9H8G - chains A and Q of the 13 polymer chains in the assembly; structure by electron microscopy, 2.09 A resolution.

# Chain A
Molecule: 16S rRNA fragment
From: Escherichia coli
Sequence (1541 nucleotides; numbered 1 to 1542; 1 number in that range is skipped by the numbering (no residue carries it; nothing is unmodelled there); the number before each row is that of its first residue):
     1 AAAUUGAAGAGUUUGAUCAUGGCUCAGAUUGAACGCUGGCGGCAGGCCUA
    51 ACACAUGCAAGUCGAACGGUAACAGGAAGAAGCUUGCUUCUUUGCUGACG
   101 AGUGGCGGACGGGUGAGUAAUGUCUGGGAAACUGCCUGAUGGAGGGGGAU
   151 AACUACUGGAAACGGUAGCUAAUACCGCAUAACGUCGCAAGACCAAAGAG
   201 GGGGACCUUCGGGCCUCUUGCCAUCGGAUGUGCCCAGAUGGGAUUAGCUA
   251 GUAGGUGGGGUAACGGCUCACCUAGGCGACGAUCCCUAGCUGGUCUGAGA
   301 GGAUGACCAGCCACACUGGAACUGAGACACGGUCCAGACUCCUACGGGAG
   351 GCAGCAGUGGGGAAUAUUGCACAAUGGGCGCAAGCCUGAUGCAGCCAUGC
   401 CGCGUGUAUGAAGAAGGCCUUCGGGUUGUAAAGUACUUUCAGCGGGGAGG
   451 AAGGGAGUAAAGUUAAUACCUUUGCUCAUUGACGUUACCCGCAGAAGAAG
   501 CACCGGCUAACUCCGUGCCAGCAGCCXCGGUAAUACGGAGGGUGCAAGCG
   551 UUAAUCGGAAUUACUGGGCGUAAAGCGCACGCAGGCGGUUUGUUAAGUCA
   601 GAUGUGAAAUCCCCGGGCUCAACCUGGGAACUGCAUCUGAUACUGGCAAG
   651 CUUGAGUCUCGUAGAGGGGGGUAGAAUUCCAGGUGUAGCGGUGAAAUGCG
   701 UAGAGAUCUGGAGGAAUACCGGUGGCGAAGGCGGCCCCCUGGACGAAGAC
   751 UGACGCUCAGGUGCGAAAGCGUGGGGAGCAAACAGGAUUAGAUACCCUGG
   801 UAGUCCACGCCGUAAACGAUGUCGACUUGGAGGUUGUGCCCUUGAGGCGU
   851 GGCUUCCGGAGCUAACGCGUUAAGUCGACCGCCUGGGGAGUACGGCCGCA
   901 AGGUUAAAACUCAAAUGAAUUGACGGGGGC
   932 CCGCACAAGCGGUGGAGCAUGUGGUUUAAUUCGAUGXAACGCGAAGAACC
   982 UUACCUGGUCUUGACAUCCACGGAAGUUUUCAGAGAUGAGAAUGUGCCUU
  1032 CGGGAACCGUGAGACAGGUGCUGCAUGGCUGUCGUCAGCUCGUGUUGUGA
  1082 AAUGUUGGGUUAAGUCCCGCAACGAGCGCAACCCUUAUCCUUUGUUGCCA
  1132 GCGGUCCGGCCGGGAACUCAAAGGAGACUGCCAGUGAUAAACUGGAGGAA
  1182 GGUGGGGAUGACGUCAAGUCAUCAUGGCCCUUACGACCAGGGCUACACAC
  1232 GUGCUACAAUGGCGCAUACAAAGAGAAGCGACCUCGCGAGAGCAAGCGGA
  1282 CCUCAUAAAGUGCGUCGUAGUCCGGAUUGGAGUCUGCAACUCGACUCCAU
  1332 GAAGUCGGAAUCGCUAGUAAUCGUGGAUCAGAAUGCCACGGUGAAUACGU
  1382 UCCCGGCCUUGUACACACCGCCCGUXACACCAUGGGAGUGGGUUGCAAAA
  1432 GAAGUAGGUAGCUUAACCUUCGGGAGGGCGCUUACCACUUUGUGAUUCAU
  1482 GACUGGGGUGAAGUCGUAACAAGGUAACCGUAGGGGAACCUGCGGUUGGA
  1532 UCACCUCCUUA
Not modelled in the structure: 932-1386, 1535-1542
Modified / non-standard residues: PSU (pseudouridine-5'-monophosphate) at position 516, G7M (N7-methyl-guanosine-5'-monophosphate) at position 527, 2MG (2N-methylguanosine-5'-monophosphate) at position 967, 5MC (5-methylcytidine-5'-monophosphate) at position 968, 2MG (2N-methylguanosine-5'-monophosphate) at position 1208, 4OC (4n,o2'-methylcytidine-5'-monophosphate) at position 1402, 5MC (5-methylcytidine-5'-monophosphate) at position 1407, UR3 (3-methyluridine-5'-monophoshate) at position 1498, 2MG (2N-methylguanosine-5'-monophosphate) at position 1516, MA6 (6N-dimethyladenosine-5'-monophoshate) at position 1518, MA6 (6N-dimethyladenosine-5'-monophoshate) at position 1519
Metal / ion sites: Mg2+ site 1: A8, A298; K+ site 1: G11, U12, G21, G22; K+ site 2: U12, C526, G7M_527, A914; Mg2+ site 2: U13, U14; Mg2+ site 3 near G21 (its only coordinating residue here); Mg2+ site 4: C48, G115; Mg2+ site 5 near A53 (its only coordinating residue here); Mg2+ site 6 near U56 (its only coordinating residue here); Mg2+ site 7: A59, U387; K+ site 3: G61, U62, G104, G105; Mg2+ site 8 near G100 (its only coordinating residue here); K+ site 4: G107, G108, G326; 43 more Mg2+ sites not listed; 27 more K+ sites not listed
Small-molecule neighbours: A1IC4 ((2S,3S)-2-[[(2S)-2-[[(2S,4S)-5-aminocarbonyloxy-4-oxidanyl-2-[[(2S,3R)-3-oxidanylpiperidin-2-yl]carbonylamino]pentanoyl]amino]-3-(1H-imidazol-4-yl)propanoyl]amino]-3-(2-chloranyl-1H-imidazol-4-yl)-3-oxidanyl-propanoic acid): U692, G693, U788, U789, G791, A792, A794, C795, C796, U1506
Reported in the primary citation:
  - binding site for A1IC4: G693, U788 to G791, A794 to C796, U1506
  - conformationally variable residues: U793
  - contacts within the chain: G926/G1505 (pi stacking)

# Chain Q
Protein: Small ribosomal subunit protein uS17
From: Escherichia coli
UniProtKB: P0AG63 (RS17_ECOLI); residues 1-84 here = UniProt positions 1-84
Amino-acid sequence (84 residues; each row starts with the number of its first residue):
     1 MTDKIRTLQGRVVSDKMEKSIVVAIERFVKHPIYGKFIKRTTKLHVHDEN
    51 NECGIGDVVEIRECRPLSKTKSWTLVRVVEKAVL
Not modelled in the structure: 1-3, 84
Metal / ion sites: Mg2+: Leu-67 (shared with G266(A) of chain A)

# Chain A / chain Q interface
Contacting residue pairs (63):
  G127(A) with Arg-6(Q), hydrogen bond to the sugar; Glu-63(Q), hydrogen bond to the base
  A130(A) with Arg-65(Q), phosphate contact; Pro-66(Q), base contact
  C234(A) with Pro-66(Q), sugar contact; Ser-72(Q), hydrogen bond to the sugar
  C235(A) with Glu-63(Q), sugar contact; Ser-72(Q), sugar contact; Trp-73(Q), hydrogen bond to the sugar
  A236(A) with Thr-42(Q), hydrogen bond to the phosphate; Leu-44(Q), phosphate contact
  G237(A) with Arg-27(Q), salt bridge to the phosphate; Thr-42(Q), hydrogen bond to the phosphate
  A253(A) with Met-17(Q), hydrogen bond to the sugar; Lys-69(Q), salt bridge to the phosphate; Thr-70(Q), hydrogen bond to the phosphate
  G254(A) with Met-17(Q), sugar contact; Glu-18(Q), hydrogen bond to the sugar; Ser-20(Q), hydrogen bond to the sugar; Ser-68(Q), hydrogen bond to the phosphate; Lys-69(Q), hydrogen bond to the phosphate; Thr-70(Q), hydrogen bond to the phosphate; Lys-71(Q), hydrogen bond to the phosphate
  G255(A) with Glu-18(Q), sugar contact; Lys-19(Q), hydrogen bond to the phosphate; Leu-67(Q), phosphate contact; Ser-68(Q), phosphate contact; Lys-71(Q), salt bridge to the phosphate
  U256(A) with Lys-19(Q), salt bridge to the phosphate
  C264(A) with Arg-65(Q), hydrogen bond to the phosphate; Pro-66(Q), hydrogen bond to the sugar
  G265(A) with Arg-65(Q), salt bridge to the phosphate; Pro-66(Q), sugar contact; Leu-67(Q), phosphate contact; Ser-68(Q), hydrogen bond to the sugar; Lys-69(Q), sugar contact
  G266(A) with Lys-69(Q), phosphate contact
  C267(A) with Lys-69(Q), phosphate contact
  G275(A) with Lys-16(Q), salt bridge to the phosphate; Met-17(Q), sugar contact
  G276(A) with Ser-14(Q), hydrogen bond to the phosphate; Met-17(Q), sugar contact; His-45(Q), hydrogen bond to the phosphate
  C277(A) with Val-22(Q), phosphate contact; Lys-43(Q), salt bridge to the phosphate; His-45(Q), salt bridge to the phosphate
  G278(A) with Lys-43(Q), salt bridge to the phosphate
  C280(A) with Glu-26(Q), hydrogen bond to the base; Lys-39(Q), base contact; Arg-40(Q), hydrogen bond to the sugar; Thr-41(Q), hydrogen bond to the base
  C564(A) with Ile-33(Q), sugar contact; Tyr-34(Q), sugar contact
  G585(A) with Lys-36(Q), phosphate contact; Lys-39(Q), salt bridge to the phosphate
  C586(A) with Lys-36(Q), salt bridge to the phosphate
  G597(A) with Phe-28(Q), sugar contact; Phe-37(Q), sugar contact
  U598(A) with Phe-37(Q), phosphate contact
  U636(A) with Arg-6(Q), sugar contact
  C637(A) with Lys-4(Q), salt bridge to the phosphate
  U638(A) with Lys-4(Q), salt bridge to the phosphate
  C879(A) with Lys-36(Q), salt bridge to the phosphate
Interface residues without a listed pair, chain A (34 interface residues in all): G128, A129, A238, U252, U273, G646
Interface residues without a listed pair, chain Q (35 interface residues in all): Arg-11, His-47

# In short
34 residues of chain A and 35 residues of chain Q are in contact; the contacts include 23 hydrogen bonds and
14 salt bridges. Polar pairs include G127(A)/Glu-63(Q), C280(A)/Glu-26(Q) and C280(A)/Thr-41(Q). Bound to
chain A: compound A1IC4. The paper reports a binding site for A1IC4 at G693(A), U788(A) and A794(A) among
others; conformational variability at U793(A).
Chain A is 16S rRNA fragment and chain Q is Small ribosomal subunit protein uS17, both from Escherichia coli;
the structure, Complex 5 30S-GE81112, was determined by electron microscopy together with 9H9H, 9H9I, 9H9J,
9H9K, 9H9L, 9H9M and 9H9N from the same study.
